Entry 4E9O (X-ray diffraction, 1.42 A resolution); this record covers chain X.

== Chain X ==
Name: IMV membrane protein
From: Vaccinia virus
Notes: fragment: extracellular domain
Reference sequence: Q1M1K6 (Q1M1K6_9POXV); numbering as in UniProt (aligned over 1-261)
Chain sequence (269 residues; numbered 1 to 269; the number before each row is that of its first residue):
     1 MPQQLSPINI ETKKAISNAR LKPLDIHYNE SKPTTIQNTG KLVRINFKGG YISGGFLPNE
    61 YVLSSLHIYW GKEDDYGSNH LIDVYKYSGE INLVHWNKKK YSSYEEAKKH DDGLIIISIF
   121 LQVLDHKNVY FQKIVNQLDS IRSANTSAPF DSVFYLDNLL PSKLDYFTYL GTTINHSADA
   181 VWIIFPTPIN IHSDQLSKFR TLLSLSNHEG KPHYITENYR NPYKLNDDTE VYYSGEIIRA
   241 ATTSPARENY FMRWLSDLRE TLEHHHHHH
Not modelled in the structure: 1, 207-209, 235-269
Construct notes: expression tag (262-269)
What the authors report for this chain:
  - binding site for iodide ion: Arg-44, Lys-108 (from molecular simulation)

== Summary ==
The paper reports a binding site for iodide ion at Arg-44 and Lys-108.
Chain X is IMV membrane protein (Vaccinia virus); the structure, Vaccinia D8L ectodomain structure, was
determined by X-ray diffraction, deposited together with 4EBQ.
